PDB entry 5KBJ | X-ray diffraction, 3.09 A resolution | chains A and B of the 6 polymer chains in the assembly

# Chain A (and B)
Name: Replication initiator A, N-terminal
From: Staphylococcus aureus
Notes: chain B of this document is another copy of the same molecule, construct and numbering; everything in this record applies to it too
UniProtKB: D2JDC3 (D2JDC3_STAAU); residue numbers follow UniProt; this construct covers 2-133
Chain sequence (132 residues; each row starts with the number of its first residue):
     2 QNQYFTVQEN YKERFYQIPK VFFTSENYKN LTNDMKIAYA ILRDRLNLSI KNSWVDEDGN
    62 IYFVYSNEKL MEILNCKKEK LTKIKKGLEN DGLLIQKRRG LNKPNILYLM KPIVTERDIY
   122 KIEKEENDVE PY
Disordered / not traced: 2-3
From the paper describing this entry:
  - binding site for the 32-nt DNA strand: Lys79, Glu80, Thr83, Arg99, Gly101, Leu102, Asn103

# Chain A / chain B interface
Contacting residue pairs - 75 pairs, chain A then chain B:
  Val8(A) with Ile120(B)
  Gln9(A) with Val115(B); Ile120(B)
  Glu10(A) with Lys112(B), salt bridge
  Tyr12(A) with Val115(B); Ile120(B), hydrophobic; Ile123(B), hydrophobic; Glu124(B); Glu127(B)
  Lys13(A) with Pro113(B); Val115(B)
  Arg15(A) with Pro20(B); Lys21(B), hydrogen bond (backbone-backbone); Glu127(B), salt bridge
  Phe16(A) with Gln18(B); Ile19(B); Pro20(B); Lys21(B); Arg44(B)
  Tyr17(A) with Tyr17(B); Ile19(B), hydrogen bond (backbone-backbone); Lys21(B); Phe24(B), hydrophobic
  Gln18(A) with Phe16(B); Gln18(B)
  Ile19(A) with Phe16(B); Tyr17(B), hydrogen bond (backbone-backbone); Ile19(B), hydrophobic
  Pro20(A) with Arg15(B); Phe16(B)
  Lys21(A) with Arg15(B), hydrogen bond (backbone-backbone); Phe16(B); Tyr17(B); Asp45(B), salt bridge
  Phe24(A) with Ile38(B), hydrophobic
  Asn34(A) with Asn34(B); Asp35(B), hydrogen bond; Ile38(B)
  Asp35(A) with Asn34(B), hydrogen bond
  Ile38(A) with Asn34(B)
  Arg44(A) with Glu14(B), salt bridge; Phe16(B)
  Asp45(A) with Lys21(B), salt bridge; Glu126(B)
  Arg46(A) with Glu126(B); Asp129(B), salt bridge
  Leu49(A) with Glu126(B); Glu127(B); Asp129(B); Val130(B)
  Lys52(A) with Val130(B)
  Asn53(A) with Val130(B); Glu131(B)
  Lys70(A) with Asp129(B), salt bridge
  Pro113(A) with Lys13(B)
  Val115(A) with Gln9(B)
  Ile120(A) with Tyr12(B)
  Ile123(A) with Tyr12(B), hydrophobic
  Glu124(A) with Tyr12(B)
  Glu126(A) with Tyr17(B), hydrogen bond; Leu49(B)
  Glu127(A) with Arg15(B), salt bridge; Asn48(B); Leu49(B)
  Asn128(A) with Leu49(B); Lys52(B)
  Asp129(A) with Arg46(B), salt bridge; Leu49(B); Lys70(B), salt bridge
  Val130(A) with Leu49(B); Lys52(B); Asn53(B)
  Glu131(A) with Asn53(B), hydrogen bond; Trp55(B)
  Tyr133(A) with Lys70(B)
Interface residues without a listed pair, chain A (38 interface residues in all): Trp55, Lys112, Lys125
Interface residues without a listed pair, chain B (40 interface residues in all): Val8, Glu10, Tyr66, Ile114, Asn128

# Overview
The interface between chain A and chain B involves 38 residues on one side and 40 on the other; the contacts
include 8 hydrogen bonds and 10 salt bridges. Polar contacts include Glu10(A)-Lys112(B), Arg15(A)-Glu127(B)
and Lys21(A)-Asp45(B). The paper reports a binding site for the 32-nt DNA strand at Lys79(A), Glu80(A) and
Thr83(A) among others.
Chain A and chain B are both Replication initiator A, N-terminal (Staphylococcus aureus); the structure,
Structure of Rep-DNA complex, was determined by X-ray diffraction (same publication as 4PT7, 4PTA, 4PQK and
4PQL).
